Entry 6YME (X-ray diffraction, 1.77 A resolution); this record covers chain A.

Chain A:
Name: Serine hydroxymethyltransferase
Organism: Aphanothece halophytica
Notes: EC 2.1.2.1
UniProt: I7H6W6 (I7H6W6_APHHA); numbering as in UniProt (aligned over 1-427)
Amino-acid sequence (447 residues; numbered -19 to 427; the number before each row is that of its first residue; numbers below 1 keep their minus sign (Met-19 is residue -19)):
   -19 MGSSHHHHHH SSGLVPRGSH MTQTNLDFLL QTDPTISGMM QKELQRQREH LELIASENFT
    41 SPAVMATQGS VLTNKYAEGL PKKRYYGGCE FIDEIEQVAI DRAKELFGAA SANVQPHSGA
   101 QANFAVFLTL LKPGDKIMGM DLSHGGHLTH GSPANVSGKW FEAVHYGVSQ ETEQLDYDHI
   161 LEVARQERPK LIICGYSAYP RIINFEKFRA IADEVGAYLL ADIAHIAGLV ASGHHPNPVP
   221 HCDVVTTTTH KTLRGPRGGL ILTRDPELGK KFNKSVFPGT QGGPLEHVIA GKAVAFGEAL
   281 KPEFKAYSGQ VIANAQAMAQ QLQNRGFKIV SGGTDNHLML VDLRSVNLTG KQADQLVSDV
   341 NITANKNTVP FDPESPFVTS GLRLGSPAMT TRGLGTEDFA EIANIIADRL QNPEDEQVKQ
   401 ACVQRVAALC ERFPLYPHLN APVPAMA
Not modelled in the structure: -19 to 1, 427
Sequence notes: initiating methionine (-19); expression tag (-18 to 0)
Modified residues: Lys231 ((2S)-2-amino-6-[[3-hydroxy-2-methyl-5-(phosphonooxymethyl)pyridin-4-yl]methylideneamino]hexanoic acid; LLP)

Overview:
Chain A is Serine hydroxymethyltransferase (Aphanothece halophytica); the structure, Crystal structure of
serine hydroxymethyltransferase from Aphanothece halophytica in the PLP-internal aldimine state, was
determined by X-ray diffraction, deposited together with 6YMD and 6YMF.
